PDB entry 8UBE | electron microscopy, 3.05 A resolution | chains C and I of the 9 polymer chains in the assembly

== Chain C ==
Protein: Avd
From: Bordetella phage BPP-1
Reference sequence: chimeric construct of Q775D7, Q9FA38: residues 1-124 from Q775D7 (Q775D7_BPBPP) positions 1-124 (same numbers); residues 125-290 from Q9FA38 positions 5-170 (UniProt number = residue number - 120)
Chain sequence (290 residues; numbered 1 to 290; the number before each row is that of its first residue):
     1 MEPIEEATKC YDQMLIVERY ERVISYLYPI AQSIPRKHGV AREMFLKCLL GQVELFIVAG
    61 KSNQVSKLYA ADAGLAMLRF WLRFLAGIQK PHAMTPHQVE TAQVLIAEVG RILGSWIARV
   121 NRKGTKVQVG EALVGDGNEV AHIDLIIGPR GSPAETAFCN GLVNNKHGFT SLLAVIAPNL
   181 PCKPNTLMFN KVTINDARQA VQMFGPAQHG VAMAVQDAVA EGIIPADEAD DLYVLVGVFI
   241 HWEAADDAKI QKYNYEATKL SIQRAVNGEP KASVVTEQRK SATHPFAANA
Disordered / not traced: 1-10, 122-290

== Chain I ==
Molecule: Diversity-generating retroelement (DGR) RNA Sp
Sequence (140 nucleotides; each row starts with the number of its first residue):
     1 CAUGGCUCUG CCAACGCUAC GGCUUGGCGG GCUGGCCUUU CCUCAAUAGG UGGUCAGCCG
    61 GUUCUGUCCU GCUUCGGCGA ACACGUUACA CGGUUCGGCA AAACGUCGAU UACUGAAAAU
   121 GGAAAGGCGG GGCCGACUUC
Disordered / not traced: 140

== Interface between chain C and chain I ==
Pairs across the interface (15; chain C residue first):
  Pro35(C) - U33(I)  sugar contact
  Arg36(C) - U3(I)  salt bridge to the phosphate
  Arg36(C) - G4(I)  salt bridge to the phosphate
  Arg36(C) - G5(I)  hydrogen bond to the base
  Arg36(C) - U33(I)  hydrogen bond to the base
  Lys37(C) - C1(I)  salt bridge to the phosphate
  Lys37(C) - A2(I)  phosphate contact
  Lys37(C) - U3(I)  hydrogen bond to the base
  Val40(C) - U3(I)  hydrogen bond to the base
  Gln89(C) - C42(I)  hydrogen bond to the sugar
  Lys90(C) - A2(I)  salt bridge to the phosphate
  Lys90(C) - U40(I)  base contact
  Lys90(C) - C42(I)  hydrogen bond to the base
  Pro91(C) - G34(I)  base contact
  Pro91(C) - U40(I)  base contact
Also at the interface, not in a pair above, chain C (8 interface residues in all): Gly39

== Overview ==
Chain C and chain I form an interface of 8 and 9 residues respectively; the contacts include 6 hydrogen bonds
and 4 salt bridges. Polar pairs include Arg36(C)-G5(I), Arg36(C)-U33(I) and Lys37(C)-U3(I).
Here chain C is Avd (Bordetella phage BPP-1) and chain I is Diversity-generating retroelement (DGR) RNA Sp.
Entry 8UBE (Diversity-generating retroelement (DGR) ribonucleoprotein reverse transcriptase - Resting State
1a) was determined by electron microscopy, deposited together with 8UB7, 8UB8, 8UB9, 8UBA, 8UBB, 8UBC, 8UBD
and 8UBF.
